Entry 9F5Y (electron microscopy, 2.51 A resolution); this record covers chains D and I of the 51 polymer chains in the assembly.

[Chain D]
Molecule: NADH:ubiquinone oxidoreductase 30kDa subunit domain-containing protein
Source organism: Chlamydomonas reinhardtii
UniProtKB: A8IHL3 (A8IHL3_CHLRE); numbering as in UniProt (aligned over 1-282)
Amino-acid sequence (282 residues; numbered 1 to 282; the number before each row is that of its first residue):
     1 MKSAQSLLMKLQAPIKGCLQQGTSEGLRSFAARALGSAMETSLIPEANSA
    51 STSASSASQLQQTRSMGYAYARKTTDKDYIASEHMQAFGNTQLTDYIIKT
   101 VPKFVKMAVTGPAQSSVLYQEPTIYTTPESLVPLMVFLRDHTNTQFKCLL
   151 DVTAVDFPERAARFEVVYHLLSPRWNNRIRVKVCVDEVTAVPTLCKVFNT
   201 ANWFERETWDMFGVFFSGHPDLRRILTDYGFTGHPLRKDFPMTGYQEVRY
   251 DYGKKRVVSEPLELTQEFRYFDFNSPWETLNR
Unresolved in the structure: 1-66

[Chain I]
Molecule: Mitochondrial NADH:ubiquinone oxidoreductase 18 kDa subunit
Source organism: Chlamydomonas reinhardtii
Notes: EC 1.6.5.3
UniProtKB: Q6UKY3 (Q6UKY3_CHLRE); numbering as in UniProt (aligned over 1-165)
Amino-acid sequence (165 residues; numbered 1 to 165; the number before each row is that of its first residue):
     1 MLRQLATLLPGALRSASGVNSLALNRGFKAVADVEIDFNNREVLKKYVGI
    51 RDHLSKEPGTRGKLIEALTEVLSSIKAAPEGSDYRKAVEASCIYRLKVCK
   101 ENESDAAIEEVLDAHLEELIKEAKEEARLVPLIAGNAPWDVPADYAVPVV
   151 DYTDAATILDAPPKK
Unresolved in the structure: 1-27, 163-165

[How chain D and chain I interact]
Contacting residue pairs (76; chain D residue first):
  Gly67(D) with Glu118(I)
  Tyr68(D) with Glu118(I); Glu122(I); Glu125(I), hydrogen bond
  Ala69(D) with Glu118(I)
  Tyr70(D) with Ile50(I), hydrophobic; Leu54(I), hydrophobic; His115(I); Glu118(I)
  Ala71(D) with Phe28(I), hydrophobic; Leu44(I); Val48(I); His115(I)
  Arg72(D) with Leu44(I); Glu109(I), hydrogen bond (side chain-backbone); Glu110(I), salt bridge; Asp113(I), salt bridge; Ala114(I); His115(I)
  Lys73(D) with Phe28(I); Glu110(I), salt bridge
  Thr74(D) with Phe28(I), hydrogen bond (backbone-backbone); Phe38(I); Leu44(I)
  Thr75(D) with Phe28(I)
  Tyr96(D) with Ala87(I)
  Ile98(D) with Val147(I), hydrophobic; Val149(I), hydrophobic
  Lys99(D) with Asp83(I)
  Thr100(D) with Tyr84(I); Ala87(I)
  Val101(D) with Pro138(I), hydrophobic
  Pro102(D) with Pro138(I); Tyr145(I), hydrogen bond (backbone-side chain)
  Lys103(D) with Asn136(I), hydrogen bond (side chain-backbone); Ala137(I), hydrogen bond (side chain-backbone); Pro138(I), hydrogen bond (backbone-backbone); Asp140(I); Val141(I)
  Phe104(D) with Pro138(I), hydrophobic
  Val105(D) with Tyr145(I), hydrogen bond (backbone-side chain); Val147(I)
  Lys106(D) with Tyr145(I); Pro148(I)
  Met107(D) with Pro148(I)
  Ala108(D) with Pro148(I), hydrogen bond (backbone-backbone); Val149(I); Val150(I), hydrogen bond (backbone-backbone)
  Val109(D) with Val150(I)
  Thr110(D) with Val150(I), hydrogen bond (backbone-backbone); Asp151(I); Tyr152(I), hydrogen bond (backbone-backbone)
  Gly111(D) with Tyr152(I)
  Gln120(D) with Tyr152(I)
  Pro133(D) with Asn136(I)
  Val136(D) with Leu129(I), hydrophobic; Leu132(I), hydrophobic
  Phe137(D) with Tyr84(I), hydrophobic; Ile133(I), hydrophobic
  Arg139(D) with Arg128(I)
  Asp140(D) with Glu125(I); Arg128(I), salt bridge; Leu129(I)
  His141(D) with Val88(I); Glu126(I), salt bridge; Leu129(I)
  Thr142(D) with Ser91(I); Arg95(I), hydrogen bond; Glu126(I), hydrogen bond (backbone-side chain)
  Gln145(D) with Glu122(I), hydrogen bond
  Lys147(D) with Glu125(I), salt bridge
  Arg174(D) with Arg95(I); Leu112(I), hydrogen bond (side chain-backbone); Asp113(I), hydrogen bond (side chain-backbone); Leu119(I); Glu122(I), salt bridge
Other interface residues (no listed pair), chain D (38 interface residues in all): Thr94, Pro112, Trp175
Other interface residues (no listed pair), chain I (41 interface residues in all): Lys121, Trp139

[In short]
The interface between chain D and chain I involves 38 residues on one side and 41 on the other, with 17
hydrogen bonds and 7 salt bridges. Among the polar pairs are Arg72(D)-Glu110(I), Arg72(D)-Asp113(I) and
Lys73(D)-Glu110(I).
Here chain D is NADH:ubiquinone oxidoreductase 30kDa subunit domain-containing protein and chain I is
Mitochondrial NADH:ubiquinone oxidoreductase 18 kDa subunit, both from Chlamydomonas reinhardtii. Entry 9F5Y
(Structure of the Chlamydomonas reinhardtii respiratory complex I from respiratory supercomplex) was
determined by electron microscopy together with 9F5X, 9F5Z, 9F60, 9F61 and 9F62 from the same study.
